9I8E - chains C and B of the 4 polymer chains in the assembly; structure by electron microscopy, 3.40 A resolution.

# Chain C (and B)
Name: Encapsulin
Source organism: Dendrosporobacter quercicolus
Notes: chain B of this document is another copy of the same molecule, construct and numbering; everything in this record applies to it too
UniProtKB: A0A1G9WS71 (A0A1G9WS71_9FIRM); residue numbers follow UniProt; this construct covers 1-278
Amino-acid sequence (278 residues; numbered 1 to 278; the number before each row is that of its first residue):
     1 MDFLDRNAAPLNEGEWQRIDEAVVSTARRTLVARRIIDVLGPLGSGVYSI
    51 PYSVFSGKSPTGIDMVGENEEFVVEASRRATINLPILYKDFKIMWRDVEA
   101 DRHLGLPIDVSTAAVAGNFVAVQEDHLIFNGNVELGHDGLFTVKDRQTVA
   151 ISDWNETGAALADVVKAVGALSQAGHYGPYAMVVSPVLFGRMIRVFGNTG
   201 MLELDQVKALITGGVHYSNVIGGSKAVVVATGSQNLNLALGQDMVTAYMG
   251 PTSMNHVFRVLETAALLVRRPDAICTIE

# Interface between chain C and chain B
Pairs across the interface (70):
  Leu43(C) - Pro107(B)
  Val47(C) - Leu106(B)  hydrophobic
  Ser53(C) - Asp109(B)  hydrogen bond
  Phe55(C) - Ser111(B)
  Phe55(C) - Thr112(B)
  Phe55(C) - Val115(B)  hydrophobic
  Ser59(C) - Lys89(B)  hydrogen bond
  Ser59(C) - Phe119(B)
  Pro60(C) - Lys89(B)  hydrogen bond (backbone-side chain)
  Thr61(C) - Tyr88(B)
  Thr61(C) - Phe119(B)  hydrogen bond (side chain-backbone)
  Thr61(C) - Gln123(B)
  Gly62(C) - Ile86(B)
  Gly62(C) - Leu87(B)
  Gly62(C) - Tyr88(B)  hydrogen bond (backbone-backbone)
  Ile63(C) - Ile86(B)
  Ile63(C) - Leu87(B)  hydrophobic
  Ile63(C) - Gln123(B)
  Ile63(C) - Leu127(B)  hydrophobic
  Ile63(C) - Asn132(B)
  Asp64(C) - Pro85(B)
  Asp64(C) - Ile86(B)  hydrogen bond (backbone-backbone)
  Met65(C) - Tyr48(B)
  Met65(C) - Asn83(B)
  Met65(C) - Leu84(B)
  Met65(C) - Pro85(B)  hydrophobic
  Met65(C) - Ile86(B)
  Met65(C) - Leu135(B)  hydrophobic
  Val66(C) - Ile86(B)
  Gly67(C) - Tyr88(B)
  Gly67(C) - Arg259(B)  hydrogen bond (backbone-side chain)
  Asn69(C) - Tyr88(B)
  Asn69(C) - Arg259(B)
  Phe72(C) - Tyr88(B)
  Phe72(C) - Lys89(B)
  Phe72(C) - Asp90(B)  hydrogen bond (backbone-backbone)
  Val73(C) - Lys89(B)
  Val73(C) - Asp90(B)
  Val74(C) - Lys89(B)
  Val74(C) - Asp90(B)  hydrogen bond (backbone-backbone)
  Val74(C) - Val115(B)  hydrophobic
  Val74(C) - Ala116(B)  hydrophobic
  Arg79(C) - Asp97(B)  salt bridge
  Leu161(C) - Ile193(B)  hydrophobic
  Val165(C) - Gly190(B)
  Val165(C) - Ile193(B)  hydrophobic
  Ser172(C) - Pro186(B)
  Ser172(C) - Tyr217(B)
  Ser172(C) - Asn219(B)  hydrogen bond
  Gln173(C) - Pro186(B)
  Gln173(C) - Val187(B)
  Gln173(C) - Asn219(B)  hydrogen bond (backbone-side chain)
  Ala174(C) - Asn219(B)
  Gly175(C) - Asn118(B)
  Gly175(C) - Asn219(B)
  Tyr177(C) - Arg29(B)
  Tyr177(C) - Tyr217(B)  hydrophobic
  Tyr177(C) - Ser218(B)  hydrogen bond
  Tyr177(C) - Asn219(B)  hydrogen bond
  Gly178(C) - Arg29(B)
  Pro179(C) - Arg29(B)
  Tyr180(C) - Tyr217(B)  hydrogen bond
  Phe196(C) - Leu202(B)  hydrophobic
  Asn198(C) - Asn198(B)  hydrogen bond (side chain-backbone)
  Asn198(C) - Gly200(B)
  Thr199(C) - Gly200(B)
  Gln206(C) - Leu202(B)
  Leu210(C) - Ile193(B)  hydrophobic
  Gln234(C) - Thr26(B)
  Gln234(C) - Arg29(B)
Other interface residues (no listed pair), chain C (41 interface residues in all): Ser49, Pro51, Lys58, Glu68, Glu70, Val168, Arg269
Other interface residues (no listed pair), chain B (46 interface residues in all): Thr30, Val32, Phe91, Lys92, Met94, Ala114, Val120, Asp125, Val195, Met201

# Summary
The interface between chain C and chain B involves 41 residues on one side and 46 on the other; the contacts
include 15 hydrogen bonds and 1 salt bridge. Among the polar pairs are Arg79(C)-Asp97(B), Ser53(C)-Asp109(B)
and Ser59(C)-Lys89(B).
Both chains are Encapsulin (Dendrosporobacter quercicolus). Entry 9I8E (Structure of Encapsulin from
Dendrosporobacter quercicolus) was determined by electron microscopy together with 9I8D and 9I8F from the same
study.
